Entry 6PB4 (electron microscopy, 4.35 A resolution (low resolution: residue-level contacts below are approximate; hydrogen-bond / salt-bridge calls are withheld)); this record covers chains F and 1 of the 11 polymer chains in the assembly.

Chain F:
Protein: RNA polymerase sigma factor RpoD
Source organism: Escherichia coli
UniProt: P00579 (RPOD_ECOLI); numbering as in UniProt (aligned over 1-613)
Chain sequence (628 residues; numbered -14 to 613; the number before each row is that of its first residue; numbers below 1 keep their minus sign (Met-14 is residue -14)):
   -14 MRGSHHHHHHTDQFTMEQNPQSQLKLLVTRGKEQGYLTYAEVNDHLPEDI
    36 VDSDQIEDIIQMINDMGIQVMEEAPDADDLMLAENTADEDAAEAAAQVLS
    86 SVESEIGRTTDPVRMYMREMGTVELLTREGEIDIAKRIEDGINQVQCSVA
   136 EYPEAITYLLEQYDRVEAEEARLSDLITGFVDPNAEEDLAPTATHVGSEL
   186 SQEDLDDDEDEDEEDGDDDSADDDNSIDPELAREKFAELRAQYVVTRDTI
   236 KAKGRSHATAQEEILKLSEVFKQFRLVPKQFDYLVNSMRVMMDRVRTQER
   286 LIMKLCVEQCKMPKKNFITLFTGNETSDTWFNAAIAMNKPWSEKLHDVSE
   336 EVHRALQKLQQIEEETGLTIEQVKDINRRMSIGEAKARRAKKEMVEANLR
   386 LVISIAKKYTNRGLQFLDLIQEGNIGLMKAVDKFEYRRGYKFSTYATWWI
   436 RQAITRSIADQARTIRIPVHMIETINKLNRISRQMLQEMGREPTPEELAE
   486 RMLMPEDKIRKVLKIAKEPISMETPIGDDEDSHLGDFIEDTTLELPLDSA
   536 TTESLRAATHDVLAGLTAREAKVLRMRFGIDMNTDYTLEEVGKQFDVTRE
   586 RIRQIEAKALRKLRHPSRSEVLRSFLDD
Disordered / not traced: -14 to 92, 172-209
Construct notes: expression tag (-14 to 0)

Chain 1:
Molecule: Synthetic nontemplate strand DNA
Sequence (78 nucleotides; each row starts with the number of its first residue):
    13 CTTTTTTGCCTAAAATGTGATCTAGATCACATTTTTCGCATCTTTTTTAT
    63 GCTATAATGTGTGCAGTCTGACGCGGCG

How chain F and chain 1 interact:
Contacting residue pairs - 42 pairs, chain F then chain 1:
  Val98(F) with DT72(1)
  Arg99(F) with DT72(1)
  Met102(F) with DG71(1); DT72(1)
  Met105(F) with DG71(1)
  Gly106(F) with DG71(1)
  Leu110(F) with DT70(1)
  Asn383(F) with DT70(1)
  Arg385(F) with DT70(1)
  Leu386(F) with DA69(1); DT70(1)
  Ser389(F) with DT70(1); DG71(1)
  Lys392(F) with DT72(1)
  Arg397(F) with DG73(1); DT74(1); DG75(1)
  Phe419(F) with DA66(1)
  Glu420(F) with DA66(1)
  Arg423(F) with DA66(1)
  Tyr425(F) with DA68(1)
  Lys426(F) with DA68(1); DA69(1); DT70(1)
  Ser428(F) with DA69(1)
  Thr429(F) with DA66(1); DT67(1); DA68(1); DA69(1)
  Tyr430(F) with DA66(1)
  Thr432(F) with DA69(1)
  Trp433(F) with DT65(1); DA66(1)
  Trp434(F) with DC64(1); DT65(1)
  Gln437(F) with DT65(1)
  Arg441(F) with DG63(1)
  Arg451(F) with DA61(1)
  Pro453(F) with DA61(1)
  His455(F) with DT60(1)
  Met456(F) with DT60(1)
  Arg586(F) with DC42(1)
Also at the interface, not in a pair above, chain F (35 interface residues in all): Arg103, Ala382, Val454, Lys496, Thr583
Also at the interface, not in a pair above, chain 1 (19 interface residues in all): DA41, DT59, DT62

In short:
35 residues of chain F and 19 residues of chain 1 are in contact.
Chain F is RNA polymerase sigma factor RpoD (Escherichia coli) and chain 1 is Synthetic nontemplate strand
DNA; the structure, The E. coli class-II CAP-dependent transcription activation complex with de novo RNA
transcript at the state ..., was determined by electron microscopy, deposited together with 6PB5 and 6PB6.
